8W0Z - chains A and B of the 4 polymer chains in the assembly; structure by X-ray diffraction, 2.00 A resolution.

== Chain A (and B) ==
Name: Long-chain specific acyl-CoA dehydrogenase, mitochondrial
Source organism: Homo sapiens
Notes: EC 1.3.8.8; chain B of this document is another copy of the same molecule, construct and numbering; everything in this record applies to it too
UniProt: P28330 (ACADL_HUMAN); numbering as in UniProt (aligned over 31-430)
Amino-acid sequence (400 residues; row label = number of the first residue in the row):
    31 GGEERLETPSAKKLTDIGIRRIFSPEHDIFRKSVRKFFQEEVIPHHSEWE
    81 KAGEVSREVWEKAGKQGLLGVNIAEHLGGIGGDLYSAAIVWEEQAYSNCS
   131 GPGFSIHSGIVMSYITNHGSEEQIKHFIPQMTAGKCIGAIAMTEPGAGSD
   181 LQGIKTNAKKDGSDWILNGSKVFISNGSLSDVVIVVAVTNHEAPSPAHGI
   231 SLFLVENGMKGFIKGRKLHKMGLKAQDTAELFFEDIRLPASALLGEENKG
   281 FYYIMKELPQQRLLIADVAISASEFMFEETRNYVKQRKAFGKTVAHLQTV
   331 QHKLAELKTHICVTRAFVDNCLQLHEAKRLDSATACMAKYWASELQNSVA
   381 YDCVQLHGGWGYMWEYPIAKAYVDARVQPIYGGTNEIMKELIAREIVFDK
Unresolved in the structure: 31-33, 429-430 (chain B: 31-33, 430)
Sequence notes: engineered mutation Q291 (Glu in P28330)
Residues lining bound ligands:
  - FAD (flavin-adenine dinucleotide), molecule 1: I170, A171, M172, T173, A177, G178, S179, V202, F203, I204, S205, K250, T258, V407, I410, Y411, G412, G413, T414, E416, I417, E420
  - FAD, molecule 2: R317, F320, V324, L327, T329, V330, Q385, L386, H387, G388, G389, W390, Y392, M393
Swiss-Prot annotation at these positions:
  - binding site (FAD): I170 to S179, F203 to S205, R317, Q328, Q385 to G389, T414 to E416
  - binding site (substrate): S179, A227, H228, Y282, P289, Q290, R292, G412, G413
  - modified residue: K42 (N6-acetyllysine), S54 (Phosphoserine), K66 (N6-acetyllysine), K81 (N6-acetyllysine), K92 (N6-acetyllysine), K95 (N6-acetyllysine), K165 (N6-succinyllysine), K240 (N6-succinyllysine), K254 (N6-acetyllysine), K279 (N6-acetyllysine), K318 (N6-acetyllysine), K322 (N6-acetyllysine), K358 (N6-acetyllysine), S362 (Phosphoserine)
From the paper describing this entry:
  - mutagenesis - E291Q: abolished catalytic activity (citing earlier work)
  - specificity-determining residues: C129, S130, G131, P132, G133
  - binding site for lauric acid: Q291
  - mutagenesis - K333Q: decreased catalytic activity (citing earlier work)
  - mutagenesis - K333Q: decreased stability (citing earlier work)
  - post-translational modification sites: K42, K318, K322 (citing earlier work)

== Interface between chain A and chain B ==
Pairs across the interface - 74 pairs, chain A then chain B:
  P175(A) with R317(B), hydrogen bond (backbone-side chain)
  G176(A) with R317(B), hydrogen bond (backbone-side chain)
  A177(A) with R317(B)
  D180(A) with A319(B); F320(B), hydrogen bond (side chain-backbone)
  V202(A) with W390(B), hydrophobic
  F203(A) with G389(B); W390(B); M393(B), hydrophobic
  H249(A) with M393(B); W394(B), hydrogen bond (backbone-backbone)
  K250(A) with Y392(B); M393(B)
  M251(A) with G391(B); Y392(B), hydrogen bond (backbone-backbone); A399(B); Y402(B), hydrophobic
  G252(A) with Y392(B), hydrogen bond (backbone-side chain)
  L253(A) with Y392(B), hydrogen bond (backbone-side chain)
  R317(A) with P175(B), hydrogen bond (side chain-backbone); G176(B); A177(B)
  A319(A) with D180(B)
  F320(A) with S179(B); D180(B), hydrogen bond (backbone-side chain)
  E374(A) with Y381(B), hydrogen bond
  N377(A) with Y381(B)
  Y381(A) with E374(B), hydrogen bond; N377(B); R406(B), hydrogen bond (backbone-side chain); P409(B)
  V384(A) with R406(B)
  Q385(A) with R406(B), hydrogen bond; P409(B), hydrogen bond (side chain-backbone); E416(B), hydrogen bond
  G388(A) with I410(B)
  G389(A) with F203(B); I410(B)
  W390(A) with P175(B); V202(B), hydrophobic; F203(B), hydrophobic
  G391(A) with M251(B)
  Y392(A) with K250(B); M251(B), hydrogen bond (backbone-backbone); G252(B), hydrogen bond (side chain-backbone); L253(B), hydrogen bond (side chain-backbone); V403(B), hydrogen bond (side chain-backbone); D404(B); R406(B); V407(B)
  M393(A) with F203(B), hydrophobic; L248(B), hydrophobic; H249(B); K250(B)
  W394(A) with H249(B), hydrogen bond (backbone-backbone)
  A399(A) with M251(B)
  Y402(A) with M251(B), hydrophobic; Y402(B), hydrogen bond; R406(B)
  V403(A) with Y392(B), hydrogen bond (backbone-side chain); V403(B), hydrophobic
  D404(A) with Y392(B)
  R406(A) with Y381(B), hydrogen bond (side chain-backbone); V384(B); Q385(B), hydrogen bond; Y392(B); Y402(B)
  V407(A) with Y392(B)
  P409(A) with Y381(B); Q385(B), hydrogen bond (backbone-side chain)
  I410(A) with Q385(B); G388(B); G389(B)
  E416(A) with Q385(B), hydrogen bond
Interface residues without a listed pair, chain A (41 interface residues in all): S179, L248, K318, E395, T414, N415
Interface residues without a listed pair, chain B (42 interface residues in all): G178, K318, E395, T414, N415

== Summary ==
41 residues of chain A and 42 residues of chain B are in contact; the contacts include 26 hydrogen bonds.
Polar contacts include P175(A)-R317(B), G176(A)-R317(B) and D180(A)-F320(B). Bound to chain A: flavin-adenine
dinucleotide. The paper reports a binding site for lauric acid at Q291(A); E291Q of chain A abolishes
catalytic activity.
Chain A and chain B are both Long-chain specific acyl-CoA dehydrogenase, mitochondrial (Homo sapiens); the
structure, Human LCAD complexed with Lauric Acid, was determined by X-ray diffraction, deposited together with
8W0T and 8W0U.
